Entry 3DV0 (X-ray diffraction, 2.50 A resolution); this record covers chains B and D of the 5 polymer chains in the assembly.

# Chain B (and D)
Molecule: Pyruvate dehydrogenase E1 component subunit beta
From: Bacillus stearothermophilus
Notes: EC 1.2.4.1; chain D of this document is another copy of the same molecule, construct and numbering; everything in this record applies to it too
Reference sequence: P21874 (ODPB_BACST); residues 0-324 here correspond to UniProt positions 1-325 (UniProt number = residue number + 1)
Sequence (325 residues; row label = number of the first residue in the row; numbering starts at 0):
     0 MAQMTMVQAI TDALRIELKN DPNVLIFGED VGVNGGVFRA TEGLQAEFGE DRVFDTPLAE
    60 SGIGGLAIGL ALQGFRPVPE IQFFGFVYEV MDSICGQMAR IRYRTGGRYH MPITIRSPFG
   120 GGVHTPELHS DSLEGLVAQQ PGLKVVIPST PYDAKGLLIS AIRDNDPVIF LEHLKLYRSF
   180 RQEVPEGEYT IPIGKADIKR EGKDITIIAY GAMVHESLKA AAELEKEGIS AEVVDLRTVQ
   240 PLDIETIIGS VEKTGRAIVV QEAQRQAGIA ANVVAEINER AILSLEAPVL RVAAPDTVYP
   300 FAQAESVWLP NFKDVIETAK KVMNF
Disordered / not traced: 0
Ligand contacts:
  - pyruvic acid (PYR): Gln81, Phe82, Phe85, His128
  - 3-deaza-thdp (TPW; 2-{4-[(4-amino-2-methylpyrimidin-5-yl)methyl]-3-methylthiophen-2-yl}ethyl trihydrogen diphosphate): Glu28, Leu57, Glu59, Gln81, Phe85, Glu88
Swiss-Prot annotation at these positions:
  - binding site (thiamine diphosphate): Glu59
Reported in the primary citation:
  - binding site for pyruvic acid: His128
  - contacts within the chain: Phe82-His128 (hydrophobic contact), Phe85-His128 (hydrophobic contact), Thr124-His128 (hydrophobic contact), Pro125-His128 (hydrophobic contact), Glu126-His128 (backbone contact)
  - binding site for 3-deaza-thdp: Phe85
  - catalytic residues: Glu59 (proposed by the authors, not directly observed)
  - catalytic residues: His128
  - mutagenesis - H128Q: unchanged catalytic activity on DCPIP
  - mutagenesis - H128N: decreased catalytic activity on DCPIP
  - mutagenesis - H128N (less than 5%), H128Q (less than 5%): decreased catalytic activity (PDH complex activity)
  - mutagenesis - H128N, H128Q: unchanged binding to E2p
  - mutagenesis - H128N, H128Q: unchanged binding to Dihydrolipoyllysine-residue acetyltransferase component of pyruvate dehydrogenase complex
  - mutagenesis - H128Q: unchanged catalytic activity (DCPIP assay)
  - mutagenesis - H128N: decreased catalytic activity (DCPIP assay)

# How chain B and chain D interact
Contacting residue pairs - 86 pairs, chain B then chain D:
  Tyr87(B) - Tyr87(D)
  Tyr87(B) - Met90(D)  hydrophobic
  Tyr87(B) - Asp91(D)
  Tyr87(B) - Cys94(D)
  Tyr87(B) - Gly95(D)
  Tyr87(B) - Arg99(D)  hydrogen bond
  Tyr87(B) - Gln139(D)
  Glu88(B) - Asp91(D)
  Met90(B) - Tyr87(D)
  Met90(B) - Met90(D)  hydrophobic
  Asp91(B) - Tyr87(D)
  Asp91(B) - Glu88(D)
  Cys94(B) - Tyr87(D)
  Gly95(B) - Tyr87(D)
  Gly95(B) - Leu127(D)
  Arg99(B) - Tyr87(D)  hydrogen bond
  Arg99(B) - Leu127(D)
  Arg99(B) - Asp130(D)  salt bridge
  Arg99(B) - Val297(D)
  Tyr102(B) - Val297(D)  hydrogen bond (side chain-backbone)
  Tyr102(B) - Tyr298(D)  hydrogen bond (side chain-backbone)
  Tyr102(B) - Pro299(D)
  Tyr102(B) - Phe300(D)  hydrogen bond (side chain-backbone)
  Arg103(B) - Glu126(D)  salt bridge
  Arg103(B) - Phe300(D)
  Glu126(B) - Arg103(D)  salt bridge
  Leu127(B) - Gly95(D)
  Leu127(B) - Arg99(D)
  Asp130(B) - Arg99(D)  salt bridge
  Gly134(B) - Gln138(D)  hydrogen bond (backbone-side chain)
  Leu135(B) - Leu135(D)
  Leu135(B) - Gln138(D)  hydrogen bond (backbone-side chain)
  Ala137(B) - Gln265(D)  hydrogen bond (backbone-side chain)
  Gln138(B) - Gly134(D)
  Gln138(B) - Leu135(D)
  Gln138(B) - Gln138(D)  hydrogen bond
  Gln138(B) - Gln265(D)
  Gln138(B) - Ala266(D)
  Gln138(B) - Gly267(D)  hydrogen bond (side chain-backbone)
  Gln139(B) - Tyr87(D)  hydrogen bond
  Gln139(B) - Gln265(D)
  Pro140(B) - Gln263(D)
  Pro140(B) - Gln265(D)
  Pro140(B) - Asp295(D)
  Pro140(B) - Thr296(D)
  Pro140(B) - Val297(D)
  Gln263(B) - Pro140(D)
  Arg264(B) - Glu278(D)  salt bridge
  Gln265(B) - Ala137(D)  hydrogen bond (side chain-backbone)
  Gln265(B) - Gln138(D)
  Gln265(B) - Gln139(D)
  Gln265(B) - Pro140(D)
  Gln265(B) - Gln239(D)
  Ala266(B) - Gln138(D)
  Ala270(B) - Ala270(D)
  Ala270(B) - Asn271(D)
  Asn271(B) - Arg290(D)
  Val273(B) - Ala274(D)  hydrophobic
  Val273(B) - Asn277(D)
  Ala274(B) - Val273(D)  hydrophobic
  Ala274(B) - Arg290(D)
  Glu275(B) - Arg290(D)  salt bridge
  Asn277(B) - Asn277(D)  hydrogen bond
  Asn277(B) - Pro287(D)
  Glu278(B) - Arg264(D)  salt bridge
  Glu278(B) - Leu289(D)
  Glu278(B) - Arg290(D)  salt bridge
  Ile281(B) - Ile281(D)  hydrophobic
  Ile281(B) - Pro287(D)  hydrophobic
  Leu282(B) - Phe324(D)  hydrophobic
  Pro287(B) - Asn277(D)
  Pro287(B) - Ile281(D)  hydrophobic
  Val288(B) - Asn277(D)  hydrogen bond (backbone-side chain)
  Leu289(B) - Glu278(D)
  Arg290(B) - Ala274(D)
  Arg290(B) - Glu278(D)  salt bridge
  Asp295(B) - Pro140(D)
  Thr296(B) - Pro140(D)
  Val297(B) - Arg99(D)
  Val297(B) - Tyr102(D)  hydrogen bond (backbone-side chain)
  Val297(B) - Pro140(D)
  Tyr298(B) - Tyr102(D)  hydrogen bond (backbone-side chain)
  Pro299(B) - Tyr102(D)
  Phe300(B) - Tyr102(D)  hydrogen bond (backbone-side chain)
  Phe300(B) - Arg103(D)
  Phe324(B) - Leu282(D)  hydrophobic
Interface residues without a listed pair, chain B (46 interface residues in all): Ala98, Gln239, Gly267, Ala286
Interface residues without a listed pair, chain D (44 interface residues in all): Ala98, Glu275

# In short
46 residues of chain B face 44 of chain D across their interface; the contacts include 17 hydrogen bonds and 9
salt bridges. Among the polar pairs are Arg99(B)-Asp130(D), Arg103(B)-Glu126(D) and Arg264(B)-Glu278(D). The
paper reports catalytic residues Glu59(B) and His128(B); H128N and H128Q of chain B reduce catalytic activity
(PDH complex activity).
Chain B and chain D are both Pyruvate dehydrogenase E1 component subunit beta (Bacillus stearothermophilus);
the structure, Snapshots of catalysis in the E1 subunit of the pyruvate dehydrogenase multi-enzyme complex,
was determined by X-ray diffraction (same publication as 3DVA and 3DUF).
